Entry 7Q0J (electron microscopy, 4.30 A resolution (low resolution: residue-level contacts below are approximate; hydrogen-bond / salt-bridge calls are withheld)); this record covers chains C and D of the 8 polymer chains in the assembly.

Chain C:
Molecule: DNA-directed RNA polymerase subunit beta
Organism: Escherichia coli
Notes: EC 2.7.7.6
UniProt: P0A8V4 (RPOB_ECO57); residues 1-1342 here = UniProt positions 1-1342
Sequence (1342 residues; row label = number of the first residue in the row):
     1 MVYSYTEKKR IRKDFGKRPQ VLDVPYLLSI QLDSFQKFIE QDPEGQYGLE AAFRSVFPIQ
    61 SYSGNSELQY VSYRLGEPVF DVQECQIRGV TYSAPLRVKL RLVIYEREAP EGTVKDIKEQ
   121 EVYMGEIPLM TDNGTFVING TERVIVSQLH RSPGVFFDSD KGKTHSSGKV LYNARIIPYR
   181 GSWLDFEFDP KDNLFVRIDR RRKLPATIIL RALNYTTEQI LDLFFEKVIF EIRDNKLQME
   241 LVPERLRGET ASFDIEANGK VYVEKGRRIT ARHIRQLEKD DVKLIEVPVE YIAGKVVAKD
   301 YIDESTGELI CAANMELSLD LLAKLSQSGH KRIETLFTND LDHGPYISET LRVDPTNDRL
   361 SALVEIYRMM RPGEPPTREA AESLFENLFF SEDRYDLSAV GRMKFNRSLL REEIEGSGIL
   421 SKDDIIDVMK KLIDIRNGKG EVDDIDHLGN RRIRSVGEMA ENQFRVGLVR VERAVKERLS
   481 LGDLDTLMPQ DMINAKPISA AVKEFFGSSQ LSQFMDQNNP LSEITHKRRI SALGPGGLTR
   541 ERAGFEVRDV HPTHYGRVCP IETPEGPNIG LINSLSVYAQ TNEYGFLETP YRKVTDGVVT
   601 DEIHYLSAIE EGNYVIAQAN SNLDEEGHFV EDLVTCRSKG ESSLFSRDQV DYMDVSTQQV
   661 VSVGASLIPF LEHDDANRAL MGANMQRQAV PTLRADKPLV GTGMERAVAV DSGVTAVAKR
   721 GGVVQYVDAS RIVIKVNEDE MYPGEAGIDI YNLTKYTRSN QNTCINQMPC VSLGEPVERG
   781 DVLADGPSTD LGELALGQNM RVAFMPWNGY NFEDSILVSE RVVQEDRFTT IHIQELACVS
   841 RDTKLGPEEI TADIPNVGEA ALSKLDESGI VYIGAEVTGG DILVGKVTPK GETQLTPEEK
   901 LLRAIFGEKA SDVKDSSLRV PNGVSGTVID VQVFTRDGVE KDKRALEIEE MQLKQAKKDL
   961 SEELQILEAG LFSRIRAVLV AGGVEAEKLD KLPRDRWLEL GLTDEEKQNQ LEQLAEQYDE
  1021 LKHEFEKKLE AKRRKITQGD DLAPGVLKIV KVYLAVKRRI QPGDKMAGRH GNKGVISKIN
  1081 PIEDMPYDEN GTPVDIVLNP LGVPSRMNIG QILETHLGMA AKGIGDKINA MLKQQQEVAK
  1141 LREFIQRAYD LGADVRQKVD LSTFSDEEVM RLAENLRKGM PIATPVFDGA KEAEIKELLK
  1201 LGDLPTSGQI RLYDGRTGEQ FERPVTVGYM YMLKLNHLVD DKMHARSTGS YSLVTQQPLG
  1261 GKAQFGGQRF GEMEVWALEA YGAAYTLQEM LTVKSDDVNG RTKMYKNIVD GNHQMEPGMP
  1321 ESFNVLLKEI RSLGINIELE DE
Not modelled in the structure: 1, 891-896
Curated features (UniProtKB/Swiss-Prot):
  - modified residue (N6-acetyllysine): Lys-1022, Lys-1200

Chain D:
Molecule: DNA-directed RNA polymerase subunit beta'
Organism: Escherichia coli
Notes: EC 2.7.7.6
UniProt: P0A8T8 (RPOC_ECO57); numbering as in UniProt (aligned over 1-1407)
Sequence (1407 residues; each row starts with the number of its first residue):
     1 MKDLLKFLKA QTKTEEFDAI KIALASPDMI RSWSFGEVKK PETINYRTFK PERDGLFCAR
    61 IFGPVKDYEC LCGKYKRLKH RGVICEKCGV EVTQTKVRRE RMGHIELASP TAHIWFLKSL
   121 PSRIGLLLDM PLRDIERVLY FESYVVIEGG MTNLERQQIL TEEQYLDALE EFGDEFDAKM
   181 GAEAIQALLK SMDLEQECEQ LREELNETNS ETKRKKLTKR IKLLEAFVQS GNKPEWMILT
   241 VLPVLPPDLR PLVPLDGGRF ATSDLNDLYR RVINRNNRLK RLLDLAAPDI IVRNEKRMLQ
   301 EAVDALLDNG RRGRAITGSN KRPLKSLADM IKGKQGRFRQ NLLGKRVDYS GRSVITVGPY
   361 LRLHQCGLPK KMALELFKPF IYGKLELRGL ATTIKAAKKM VEREEAVVWD ILDEVIREHP
   421 VLLNRAPTLH RLGIQAFEPV LIEGKAIQLH PLVCAAYNAD FDGDQMAVHV PLTLEAQLEA
   481 RALMMSTNNI LSPANGEPII VPSQDVVLGL YYMTRDCVNA KGEGMVLTGP KEAERLYRSG
   541 LASLHARVKV RITEYEKDAN GELVAKTSLK DTTVGRAILW MIVPKGLPYS IVNQALGKKA
   601 ISKMLNTCYR ILGLKPTVIF ADQIMYTGFA YAARSGASVG IDDMVIPEKK HEIISEAEAE
   661 VAEIQEQFQS GLVTAGERYN KVIDIWAAAN DRVSKAMMDN LQTETVINRD GQEEKQVSFN
   721 SIYMMADSGA RGSAAQIRQL AGMRGLMAKP DGSIIETPIT ANFREGLNVL QYFISTHGAR
   781 KGLADTALKT ANSGYLTRRL VDVAQDLVVT EDDCGTHEGI MMTPVIEGGD VKEPLRDRVL
   841 GRVTAEDVLK PGTADILVPR NTLLHEQWCD LLEENSVDAV KVRSVVSCDT DFGVCAHCYG
   901 RDLARGHIIN KGEAIGVIAA QSIGEPGTQL TMRTFHIGGA ASRAAAESSI QVKNKGSIKL
   961 SNVKSVVNSS GKLVITSRNT ELKLIDEFGR TKESYKVPYG AVLAKGDGEQ VAGGETVANW
  1021 DPHTMPVITE VSGFVRFTDM IDGQTITRQT DELTGLSSLV VLDSAERTAG GKDLRPALKI
  1081 VDAQGNDVLI PGTDMPAQYF LPGKAIVQLE DGVQISSGDT LARIPQESGG TKDITGGLPR
  1141 VADLFEARRP KEPAILAEIS GIVSFGKETK GKRRLVITPV DGSDPYEEMI PKWRQLNVFE
  1201 GERVERGDVI SDGPEAPHDI LRLRGVHAVT RYIVNEVQDV YRLQGVKIND KHIEVIVRQM
  1261 LRKATIVNAG SSDFLEGEQV EYSRVKIANR ELEANGKVGA TYSRDLLGIT KASLATESFI
  1321 SAASFQETTR VLTEAAVAGK RDELRGLKEN VIVGRLIPAG TGYAYHQDRM RRRAAGEAPA
  1381 APQVTAEDAS ASLAELLNAG LGGSDNE
Not modelled in the structure: 1-15, 934-947, 1127-1135, 1374-1407
Ion coordination: Zn2+ site 1: Cys-72, Cys-85, Cys-88; Mg2+: Asp-460, Asp-462, Asp-464 (shared with 1 residue of chain R); Zn2+ site 2: Cys-814, Cys-888, Cys-895
Curated features (UniProtKB/Swiss-Prot):
  - binding site (Zn(2+)): Cys-70, Cys-72, Cys-85, Cys-88, Cys-814, Cys-888, Cys-895, Cys-898
  - binding site (Mg(2+)): Asp-460, Asp-462, Asp-464
  - modified residue: Lys-972 (N6-acetyllysine)

How chain C and chain D interact:
Pairs across the interface (226):
  His-165(C) with Lys-1151(D)
  Ser-166(C) with Lys-1151(D)
  Phe-545(C) with Leu-788(D); Met-932(D)
  Arg-548(C) with Arg-780(D)
  Asp-549(C) with Pro-750(D)
  Val-550(C) with His-777(D)
  His-551(C) with Phe-773(D)
  Pro-552(C) with Phe-773(D)
  Tyr-555(C) with Val-769(D)
  Pro-560(C) with Thr-776(D); Arg-780(D)
  Ile-561(C) with Thr-776(D)
  Gly-566(C) with Ala-787(D)
  Ile-569(C) with Arg-780(D); Leu-783(D); Ala-787(D)
  Gly-570(C) with Arg-780(D)
  Asn-573(C) with Arg-780(D)
  Gln-618(C) with Asn-768(D); Val-769(D); Leu-770(D)
  Asn-620(C) with Asn-768(D)
  Val-660(C) with Val-769(D)
  Leu-671(C) with Tyr-772(D)
  Glu-672(C) with Leu-767(D)
  His-673(C) with Phe-763(D); Arg-764(D); Glu-765(D); Gly-766(D)
  Asp-674(C) with Phe-763(D); Tyr-772(D)
  Asp-675(C) with Ser-775(D)
  Ala-676(C) with Ala-779(D)
  Ala-679(C) with Tyr-772(D)
  Phe-804(C) with Ser-638(D)
  Met-805(C) with Gly-636(D)
  Pro-806(C) with Ala-632(D); Ala-633(D)
  Trp-807(C) with Ala-633(D)
  Asn-808(C) with Pro-359(D); Ala-633(D)
  Gly-809(C) with Pro-359(D); Phe-629(D)
  Tyr-810(C) with Pro-359(D); Tyr-360(D)
  Asn-811(C) with Asp-505(D)
  Phe-812(C) with Pro-451(D); Ser-503(D); Gln-504(D); Asp-505(D); Phe-629(D)
  Glu-813(C) with Phe-461(D); Ser-503(D); Gln-504(D)
  Asp-814(C) with Phe-461(D); Asp-462(D)
  Ser-815(C) with Val-357(D)
  Arg-841(C) with Asp-256(D)
  Lys-844(C) with Arg-47(D)
  Lys-1065(C) with Asp-462(D)
  Val-1075(C) with Phe-461(D)
  Asn-1099(C) with Asp-505(D)
  Pro-1100(C) with Ala-637(D)
  Leu-1101(C) with Gln-504(D); Asp-505(D); Leu-508(D); Met-725(D); Arg-731(D)
  Pro-1104(C) with Gln-736(D)
  Ser-1105(C) with Arg-731(D)
  Met-1107(C) with Gln-739(D); Phe-763(D)
  Ile-1109(C) with Phe-763(D)
  Ile-1112(C) with Val-639(D)
  Leu-1113(C) with Ile-641(D)
  His-1116(C) with Ile-641(D)
  Phe-1187(C) with Leu-767(D)
  Glu-1192(C) with Arg-764(D)
  Lys-1196(C) with Asp-642(D)
  Ser-1207(C) with Asp-642(D)
  Gln-1209(C) with Ser-638(D); Gly-640(D)
  Glu-1219(C) with Arg-634(D)
  Glu-1222(C) with Tyr-537(D); Arg-634(D)
  Arg-1223(C) with Gly-636(D); Ala-637(D); Ser-721(D)
  Pro-1224(C) with Ser-638(D)
  Val-1225(C) with Ser-638(D)
  Thr-1226(C) with Ser-638(D); Val-639(D)
  Lys-1242(C) with Gln-465(D)
  Met-1243(C) with Arg-352(D); Met-372(D)
  His-1244(C) with Gly-351(D); Arg-352(D); Met-372(D)
  Ala-1245(C) with Ser-350(D); Gly-351(D); Met-372(D); Leu-376(D)
  Arg-1246(C) with Asp-348(D); Tyr-349(D); Ser-350(D)
  Ser-1247(C) with Asp-348(D); Tyr-349(D); Glu-375(D); Lys-378(D)
  Tyr-1251(C) with Asp-348(D)
  Leu-1253(C) with Arg-99(D)
  Val-1254(C) with Leu-249(D); Arg-337(D)
  Gln-1256(C) with Arg-99(D)
  Gln-1257(C) with Lys-345(D); Arg-346(D)
  Pro-1258(C) with Arg-346(D); Asp-348(D)
  Leu-1259(C) with Arg-346(D)
  Gly-1260(C) with Arg-346(D)
  Gln-1268(C) with Arg-346(D); Val-347(D); Ser-350(D); Gly-351(D); Arg-352(D)
  Arg-1269(C) with Arg-346(D)
  Phe-1270(C) with Gly-344(D); Lys-345(D)
  Met-1273(C) with Thr-428(D)
  Glu-1274(C) with Asn-424(D)
  Val-1275(C) with Leu-343(D)
  Trp-1276(C) with Val-801(D); Lys-1348(D)
  Ala-1277(C) with Gln-921(D)
  Leu-1278(C) with Met-484(D)
  Ala-1280(C) with Arg-431(D); Ile-918(D)
  Tyr-1281(C) with Arg-431(D); Gln-435(D); Leu-483(D); Met-484(D); Asn-489(D)
  Gly-1282(C) with Leu-483(D); Gly-1360(D); Thr-1361(D)
  Ala-1283(C) with Glu-479(D); Met-484(D)
  Ala-1284(C) with Glu-479(D); Ile-1357(D); Thr-1361(D); Gly-1362(D)
  Tyr-1285(C) with Glu-475(D); Glu-479(D); Thr-1361(D)
  Thr-1286(C) with Glu-479(D)
  Leu-1287(C) with Ile-1357(D)
  Gln-1288(C) with Leu-1356(D)
  Glu-1289(C) with Leu-472(D); Thr-473(D); Ala-476(D)
  Met-1290(C) with Val-347(D)
  Leu-1291(C) with Lys-345(D); Val-1351(D)
  Lys-1294(C) with Val-347(D); Asp-348(D); Tyr-349(D); Val-470(D); Leu-472(D)
  Ser-1295(C) with Lys-345(D); Arg-346(D)
  Met-1304(C) with Leu-472(D)
  Ile-1308(C) with Phe-380(D)
  Val-1309(C) with Gly-383(D); Glu-386(D)
  Asp-1310(C) with Glu-386(D)
  His-1313(C) with Phe-380(D); Leu-472(D); Thr-473(D); Leu-474(D)
  Gln-1314(C) with Thr-473(D)
  Pro-1320(C) with Val-1353(D); Gly-1354(D)
  Ser-1322(C) with Asn-341(D); Leu-342(D)
  Phe-1323(C) with Ile-20(D); Ile-1352(D)
  Val-1325(C) with Leu-249(D); Arg-337(D)
  Leu-1326(C) with Ile-331(D); Phe-338(D); Leu-342(D)
  Lys-1328(C) with Arg-99(D); Glu-100(D)
  Arg-1331(C) with Ile-30(D); Trp-33(D); Met-102(D); Pro-243(D)
  Ser-1332(C) with Pro-243(D); Leu-327(D)
  Leu-1333(C) with Trp-115(D); Leu-327(D)
  Gly-1334(C) with Leu-24(D); Ala-25(D)
  Ile-1335(C) with Ile-22(D); Ala-23(D); Ala-1336(D)
  Asn-1336(C) with Ile-22(D); Ala-23(D); Leu-24(D); Met-29(D); Trp-33(D)
  Ile-1337(C) with Ile-20(D); Lys-21(D); Ile-22(D)
  Glu-1338(C) with Ile-20(D); Lys-21(D)
  Leu-1339(C) with Phe-17(D)
  Glu-1340(C) with Phe-17(D); Ala-19(D); Lys-21(D)
  Asp-1341(C) with Phe-17(D); Asp-18(D)
  Glu-1342(C) with Glu-16(D); Phe-17(D); Asp-18(D)
Also at the interface, not in a pair above, chain C (145 interface residues in all): Lys-163, Thr-563, Glu-641, Ser-642, Asn-677, Leu-680, Gln-1061, Pro-1062, Lys-1073, Ile-1076, Ser-1077, Gln-1220, Val-1239, Thr-1248, Phe-1265, Gly-1267, Glu-1272, Thr-1292, Tyr-1305, Met-1315, Glu-1329, Ile-1330
Also at the interface, not in a pair above, chain D (148 interface residues in all): His-113, Gln-340, Ser-353, Ile-355, Thr-356, Pro-379, Tyr-382, Ile-394, Leu-432, Ile-434, Lys-445, Ala-446, Gly-463, His-469, Pro-471, Tyr-512, Leu-544, Ser-635, Met-644, Phe-719, Met-724, Glu-756, Thr-757, Lys-781, Ala-784, Val-917, Arg-1355

In short:
145 residues of chain C and 148 residues of chain D are in contact. Cys-72(D), Cys-85(D) and Cys-88(D)
coordinate Zn2+ site 1. Asp-460(D), Asp-462(D) and Asp-464(D) coordinate Mg2+. UniProt lists 8 Zn2+-binding
residues and 3 Mg2+-binding residues on chain D.
Here chain C is DNA-directed RNA polymerase subunit beta and chain D is DNA-directed RNA polymerase subunit
beta', both from Escherichia coli. Entry 7Q0J (RNA polymerase elongation complex in more-swiveled
conformation) was determined by electron microscopy together with 7PY0, 7PY1, 7PY3, 7PY5, 7PY6, 7PY7 and 4
further entries from the same study.
